9EE9 - chains D and E of the 5 polymer chains in the assembly; structure by electron microscopy, 3.16 A resolution.

# Chain D
Molecule: Guanine nucleotide-binding protein G(s) subunit alpha isoforms short
From: Homo sapiens
Notes: EC 3.6.5.-
Reference sequence: P63092 (GNAS2_HUMAN); aligned in 2 segments with insertions or deletions, so no single offset holds: 5-195 ~ UniProt 5-64; 204-384 ~ UniProt 204-394
Chain sequence (263 residues; numbered -9 to 384; 131 numbers in that range are skipped by the numbering (no residue carries them; nothing is unmodelled there); the number before each row is that of its first residue; numbers below 1 keep their minus sign (Met-9 is residue -9)):
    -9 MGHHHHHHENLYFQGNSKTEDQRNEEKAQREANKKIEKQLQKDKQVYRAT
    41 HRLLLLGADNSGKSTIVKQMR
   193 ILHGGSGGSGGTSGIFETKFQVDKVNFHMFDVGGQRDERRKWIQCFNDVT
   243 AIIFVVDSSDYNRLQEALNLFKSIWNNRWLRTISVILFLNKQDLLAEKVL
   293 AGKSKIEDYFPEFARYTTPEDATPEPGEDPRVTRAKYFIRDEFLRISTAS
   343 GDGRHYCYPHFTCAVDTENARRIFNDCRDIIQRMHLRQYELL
Unresolved in the structure: -9 to 9, 193-205, 384
Differences from the reference sequence: initiating methionine (-9); expression tag (-8 to 4); conflict Asp49 (Gly in P63092), Asn50 (Glu in P63092), Asp249 (Ala in P63092), Asp252 (Ser in P63092), Ala362 (Ile372 in P63092), Ile365 (Val375 in P63092); linker (196-203)

# Chain E
Molecule: nanobody Nb35
From: Lama glama
Notes: antibody fragment or engineered binder
Chain sequence (156 residues; numbered -21 to 134; the number before each row is that of its first residue; numbers below 1 keep their minus sign (Met-21 is residue -21)):
   -21 MKYLLPTAAAGLLLLAAQPAMAQVQLQESGGGLVQPGGSLRLSCAASGFT
    29 FSNYKMNWVRQAPGKGLEWVSDISQSGASISYTGSVKGRFTISRDNAKNT
    79 LYLQMNSLKPEDTAVYYCARCPAPFTRDCFDVTSTTYAYRGQGTQVTVSS
   129 HHHHHH
Unresolved in the structure: -21 to 0, 129-134
Disulfides: Cys22-Cys96, Cys99-Cys107

# How chain D and chain E interact
Residue-residue contacts - 18 pairs, chain D then chain E:
  Asp229(D) - Thr111(E)
  Asp229(D) - Ser112(E)  hydrogen bond (side chain-backbone)
  Glu230(D) - Thr114(E)
  Glu230(D) - Tyr115(E)
  Arg232(D) - Pro100(E)
  Arg232(D) - Phe108(E)
  Gln257(D) - Thr61(E)
  Asn261(D) - Trp47(E)
  Ser265(D) - Asp106(E)
  Ser265(D) - Cys107(E)
  Ser265(D) - Phe108(E)
  Asn268(D) - Arg105(E)  hydrogen bond (side chain-backbone)
  Asn268(D) - Asp106(E)
  Asn269(D) - Asp106(E)  hydrogen bond (backbone-side chain)
  Arg270(D) - Asp106(E)  hydrogen bond (backbone-side chain)
  Tyr301(D) - Gly62(E)
  Pro303(D) - Gly62(E)
  Pro303(D) - Lys65(E)
Interface residues without a listed pair, chain D (15 interface residues in all): Arg228, Arg231, Leu262, Ile266
Interface residues without a listed pair, chain E (14 interface residues in all): Ser63

# Summary
Chain D and chain E form an interface of 15 and 14 residues respectively; the contacts include 4 hydrogen
bonds. Polar contacts include Asp229(D)-Ser112(E), Asn268(D)-Arg105(E) and Asn269(D)-Asp106(E).
Here chain D is Guanine nucleotide-binding protein G(s) subunit alpha isoforms short (Homo sapiens) and chain
E is nanobody Nb35 (Lama glama). Entry 9EE9 (Cryo-EM structure of the adenosine A2A receptor intermediate
bound to a miniGs heterotrimer) was determined by electron microscopy together with 9EE8 and 9EEA from the
same study.
